PDB entry 8FOI | electron microscopy, 2.50 A resolution | chains A and B of the 9 polymer chains in the assembly

# Chain A
Protein: Gamma-aminobutyric acid receptor subunit alpha-1
Organism: Mus musculus
UniProtKB: P62812 (GBRA1_MOUSE); residues -26 to 428 here correspond to UniProt positions 1-455 (UniProt number = residue number + 27)
Sequence (455 residues; row label = number of the first residue in the row; numbers below 1 keep their minus sign (Met-26 is residue -26)):
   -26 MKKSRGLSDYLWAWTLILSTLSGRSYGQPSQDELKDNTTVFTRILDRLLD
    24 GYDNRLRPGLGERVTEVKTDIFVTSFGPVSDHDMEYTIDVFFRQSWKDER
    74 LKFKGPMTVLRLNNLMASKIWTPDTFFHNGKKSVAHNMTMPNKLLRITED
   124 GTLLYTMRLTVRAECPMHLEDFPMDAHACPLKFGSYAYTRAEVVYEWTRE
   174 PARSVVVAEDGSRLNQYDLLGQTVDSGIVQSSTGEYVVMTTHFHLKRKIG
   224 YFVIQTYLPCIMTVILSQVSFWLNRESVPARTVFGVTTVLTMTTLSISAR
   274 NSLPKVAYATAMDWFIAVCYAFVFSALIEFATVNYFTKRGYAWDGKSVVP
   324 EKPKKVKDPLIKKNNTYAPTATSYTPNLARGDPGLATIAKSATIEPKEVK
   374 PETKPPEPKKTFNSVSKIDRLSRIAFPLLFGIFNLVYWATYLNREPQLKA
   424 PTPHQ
Unresolved in the structure: -26 to 8, 319-382, 419-428
Disulfides: Cys138-Cys152
Covalent attachments: glycan linked to Asn110
Residues lining bound ligands:
  - gamma-amino-butanoic acid (ABU): Phe64, Arg66, Leu117, Thr129
  - PIO ([(2R)-2-octanoyloxy-3-[oxidanyl-[(1R,2R,3S,4R,5R,6S)-2,3,6-tris(oxidanyl)-4,5-diphosphonooxy-cyclohexyl]oxy-phosphoryl]oxy-propyl] octanoate): Arg248, Ser298, Ile301, Glu302, Thr305, Phe309, Lys311, Arg312, Phe385, Asn386, Ser387, Ser389, Lys390, Ile391, Leu394, Ser395
  - allopregnanolone (Y4B): Ile238, Gln241, Val242, Trp245, Pro400
UniProt features mapped onto this chain:
  - binding site (4-aminobutanoate): Arg66, Thr129
  - glycosylation (N-linked (GlcNAc...) asparagine): Asn10, Asn110
What the authors report for this chain:
  - binding site for allopregnanolone: Ile238, Gln241, Val242, Trp245, Pro400
  - specificity-determining residues: Ser204 (proposed by the authors, not directly observed)

# Chain B
Protein: Gamma-aminobutyric acid receptor subunit beta-2
Organism: Mus musculus
UniProtKB: P63137 (GBRB2_MOUSE); residues -23 to 488 here correspond to UniProt positions 1-512 (UniProt number = residue number + 24)
Sequence (512 residues; each row starts with the number of its first residue; numbers below 1 keep their minus sign (Met-23 is residue -23)):
   -23 MWRVRKRGYFGIWSFPLIIAAVCAQSVNDPSNMSLVKETVDRLLKGYDIR
    27 LRPDFGGPPVAVGMNIDIASIDMVSEVNMDYTLTMYFQQAWRDKRLSYNV
    77 IPLNLTLDNRVADQLWVPDTYFLNDKKSFVHGVTVKNRMIRLHPDGTVLY
   127 GLRITTTAACMMDLRRYPLDEQNCTLEIESYGYTTDDIEFYWRGDDNAVT
   177 GVTKIELPQFSIVDYKLITKKVVFSTGSYPRLSLSFKLKRNIGYFILQTY
   227 MPSILITILSWVSFWINYDASAARVALGITTVLTMTTINTHLRETLPKIP
   277 YVKAIDMYLMGCFVFVFMALLEYALVNYIFFGRGPQRQKKAAEKAANANN
   327 EKMRLDVNKMFYKDIKQNGTQYRSLWDPTGDLSPTRRTTNYDFSLYTMDP
   377 HENILLSTLEIKNEMATSEAVMGLGDPRSTMLAYDASSIQYRKAGLPRHS
   427 FGRNALERHVAQKKSRLRRRASQLKITIPDLTDVNAIDRWSRIFFPVVFS
   477 FFNIVYWLYYVN
Unresolved in the structure: -23 to 5, 309-457, 488
Disulfides: Cys136-Cys150
Covalent attachments: N-acetylglucosamine (NAG) linked to Asn80; glycan linked to Asn149
Residues lining bound ligands:
  - gamma-amino-butanoic acid (ABU): Tyr97, Glu155, Ser156, Tyr157, Phe200, Thr202, Tyr205
  - allopregnanolone (Y4B): Leu297, Ala300, Leu301, Tyr304
UniProt features mapped onto this chain:
  - binding site (histamine): Tyr97, Ser156, Tyr157, Thr202
  - binding site (4-aminobutanoate): Tyr157, Thr202
  - modified residue: Tyr417 (Phosphotyrosine)
  - glycosylation (N-linked (GlcNAc...) asparagine): Asn8, Asn80, Asn149
What the authors report for this chain:
  - binding site for allopregnanolone: Leu297, Leu301, Tyr304

# Chain A / chain B interface
Contacting residue pairs - 80 pairs, chain A then chain B:
  Asp26(A) with Lys13(B)
  Asn27(A) with Asp84(B); Arg86(B)
  Arg28(A) with Leu83(B); Asp84(B), hydrogen bond (backbone-backbone); Gln90(B)
  Leu29(A) with Met9(B), hydrophobic; Val12(B), hydrophobic; Lys13(B); Leu83(B), hydrophobic
  Arg30(A) with Met9(B)
  Pro31(A) with Met9(B)
  Gly32(A) with Met9(B)
  Leu33(A) with Met9(B); Val12(B), hydrophobic
  Gly34(A) with Asn8(B)
  Glu35(A) with Pro6(B); Ser7(B); Asn8(B); Met9(B), hydrogen bond (side chain-backbone)
  Ser91(A) with Arg86(B), hydrogen bond (backbone-side chain)
  Ile93(A) with Arg86(B)
  Asp97(A) with Val111(B)
  Thr98(A) with Thr110(B), hydrogen bond (backbone-backbone)
  Phe99(A) with Tyr62(B); Asn113(B); Arg129(B)
  Phe100(A) with Arg129(B), hydrogen bond (backbone-side chain)
  His101(A) with Tyr62(B); Arg129(B)
  Gly103(A) with His107(B); Arg129(B), hydrogen bond (backbone-side chain)
  Lys104(A) with Phe105(B); His107(B), hydrogen bond (backbone-side chain)
  Lys105(A) with Phe105(B)
  Ser106(A) with Val109(B)
  Val107(A) with Val109(B)
  Ala108(A) with Val109(B)
  Met130(A) with Thr110(B)
  Tyr159(A) with Tyr62(B), hydrophobic; Asn113(B); Arg114(B); Met115(B); Gly127(B); Leu128(B), hydrogen bond (side chain-backbone); Arg129(B), hydrogen bond (side chain-backbone)
  Ala160(A) with Thr82(B); Met115(B), hydrophobic; Arg117(B), hydrogen bond (backbone-side chain)
  Tyr161(A) with Thr82(B); Leu83(B); Asp84(B)
  Thr162(A) with Arg117(B)
  Glu165(A) with Thr82(B), hydrogen bond
  Ser205(A) with Asp43(B), hydrogen bond
  Thr206(A) with Met115(B); Arg117(B), hydrogen bond (backbone-side chain); Leu125(B)
  Tyr209(A) with Arg117(B), hydrogen bond
  Val251(A) with Ala249(B), hydrophobic
  Thr255(A) with Ala249(B)
  Val259(A) with Leu253(B), hydrophobic
  Val262(A) with Leu235(B), hydrophobic
  Leu263(A) with Thr256(B); Thr260(B)
  Ile270(A) with Gln224(B); His267(B)
  Arg273(A) with Tyr220(B); Gln224(B)
  Asn274(A) with Gln224(B)
  Lys278(A) with Pro184(B); Gln185(B); Tyr220(B), hydrogen bond
  Val279(A) with Tyr220(B)
  Ala280(A) with Pro184(B); Gly219(B); Tyr220(B)
  Tyr293(A) with Leu231(B)
  Phe297(A) with Leu231(B)
  Leu300(A) with Leu235(B), hydrophobic
Also at the interface, not in a pair above, chain A (60 interface residues in all): Gly24, Phe65, Gln67, Arg73, Pro96, Leu132, Pro252, Thr266, Tyr281, Ala282, Asp286, Ala304, Asn307, Tyr308
Also at the interface, not in a pair above, chain B (61 interface residues in all): Val16, Asp17, Leu20, Asn41, Asp48, Gln64, Leu79, Asn80, Leu81, Val87, Thr131, Thr176, Asn217, Leu223, Pro228, Ile232, Ile234, Val238, Trp241, Ile242, Asn243, Ala246, Ala248

# Overview
The interface between chain A and chain B involves 60 residues on one side and 61 on the other, with 15
hydrogen bonds. Polar contacts include Glu35(A)-Met9(B), Ser91(A)-Arg86(B) and Phe100(A)-Arg129(B). The paper
reports a binding site for allopregnanolone at Ile238(A), Gln241(A) and Leu297(B) among others; the
specificity determinant Ser204(A).
Chain A is Gamma-aminobutyric acid receptor subunit alpha-1 and chain B is Gamma-aminobutyric acid receptor
subunit beta-2, both from Mus musculus; the structure, Native GABA-A receptor from the mouse brain,
alpha1-beta2-gamma2 subtype, in complex with GABA and allopregnanolone, was determined by electron microscopy,
deposited together with 8G4N, 8G4O, 8G4X, 8G5F, 8G5G and 8G5H.
